PDB entry 6PW2 | X-ray diffraction, 3.01 A resolution | chains C and E of the 6 polymer chains in the assembly

Chain C:
Protein: Epstein-Barr nuclear antigen 1
From: Epstein-Barr virus (strain B95-8)
Reference sequence: P03211 (EBNA1_EBVB9); residues 461-607 here = UniProt positions 461-607
Sequence (147 residues; numbered 461 to 607; the number before each row is that of its first residue):
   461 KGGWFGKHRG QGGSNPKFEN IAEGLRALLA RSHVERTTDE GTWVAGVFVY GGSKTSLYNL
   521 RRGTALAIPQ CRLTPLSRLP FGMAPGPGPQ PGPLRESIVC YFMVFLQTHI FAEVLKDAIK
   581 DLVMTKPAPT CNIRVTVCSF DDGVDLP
UniProt features mapped onto this chain:
  - active site: Tyr518 (For site-specific DNA endonuclease activity)
  - binding site (DNA): Lys461, Tyr518
  - site: Arg491 (Interaction dimer-dimer), Tyr518 (Interaction dimer-dimer. Required for episome maintenance and generation of immortalized B cells in the host)
  - mutagenesis: Arg491 (R491A: Impaired cooperative DNA binding; R491E: Loss of DNA replication and cooperative DNA binding), Tyr518 (Y518A: 10 fold decrease in DNA-binding; Y518A: Complete loss of endocucleoase nicks in the DNA; Y518E: Complete loss of DNA-binding; Y518F: No effect on DNA-binding ...), Asp581 (D581A: Loss of DNA replication and cooperative DNA binding; D581E: Forms single dimer binding to DNA), Thr585 (T585P: Decreased EBNA1-DNA binding, formation of functional chromatin, and origin recognition complex recruitment at oriP)
What the authors report for this chain:
  - binding site for the 62-nt DNA strand (chain E): Asn480, Arg538
  - self-association interface (contacts with another copy of this molecule): Leu582
  - mutagenesis - D581E: decreased binding to DS34
  - mutagenesis - D581E: unchanged expression
  - mutagenesis - R491E, D581E: unchanged binding to FR and DS regions of OriP

Chain E:
Molecule: 62-nt DNA strand
Sequence (62 nucleotides; numbered 1 to 62; the number before each row is that of its first residue):
     1 TAACCCTAAT TCGATAGCAT ATGCTTCCCG TTGGGTAACA TATGCTATTG AATTAGGGTT
    61 AG
Not modelled in the structure: 1-2, 60-62

Chain C / chain E interface:
Pairs across the interface (26; chain C residue first):
  Gly462(C) with DA37(E), base contact; DA38(E), sugar contact
  Gly463(C) with DA38(E), hydrogen bond to the base; DC39(E), sugar contact
  Trp464(C) with DC39(E), hydrogen bond to the sugar; DA40(E), sugar contact
  His468(C) with DA40(E), phosphate contact; DT41(E), salt bridge to the phosphate
  Arg469(C) with DA42(E), hydrogen bond to the sugar
  Lys477(C) with DG33(E), base contact; DG34(E), hydrogen bond to the base; DG35(E), hydrogen bond to the base
  Asn480(C) with DT32(E), hydrogen bond to the phosphate; DG33(E), phosphate contact
  Ile481(C) with DG33(E), phosphate contact; DG34(E), phosphate contact
  Ser513(C) with DG35(E), hydrogen bond to the phosphate
  Thr515(C) with DG34(E), sugar contact; DG35(E), phosphate contact; DT36(E), base contact
  Asn519(C) with DG34(E), hydrogen bond to the phosphate
  Lys586(C) with DG33(E), salt bridge to the phosphate
  Pro589(C) with DG34(E), phosphate contact; DG35(E), phosphate contact
  Thr590(C) with DG33(E), phosphate contact; DG34(E), hydrogen bond to the phosphate
Other interface residues (no listed pair), chain C (17 interface residues in all): Lys461, Ser516, Leu554
Other interface residues (no listed pair), chain E (12 interface residues in all): DC45

Summary:
17 residues of chain C face 12 of chain E across their interface; the contacts include 9 hydrogen bonds and 2
salt bridges. Polar pairs include Gly463(C)-DA38(E), Lys477(C)-DG34(E) and Lys477(C)-DG35(E). From the paper:
a binding site for the 62-nt DNA strand (chain E) at Asn480(C) and Arg538(C); D581E of chain C reduces binding
to DS34.
Chain C is Epstein-Barr nuclear antigen 1 (Epstein-Barr virus (strain B95-8)) and chain E is a 62-nt DNA
strand; the structure, Structural Basis for Cooperative Binding of EBNA1 to the Epstein-Barr Virus Dyad
Symmetry Minimal Origin of ..., was determined by X-ray diffraction.
